Entry 9L1S (electron microscopy, 3.00 A resolution); this record covers chains B and C of the 3 polymer chains in the assembly.

# Chain B
Name: Pertuzumab Fab light chain
From: Homo sapiens
Notes: antibody fragment or engineered binder
Amino-acid sequence (214 residues; each row starts with the number of its first residue):
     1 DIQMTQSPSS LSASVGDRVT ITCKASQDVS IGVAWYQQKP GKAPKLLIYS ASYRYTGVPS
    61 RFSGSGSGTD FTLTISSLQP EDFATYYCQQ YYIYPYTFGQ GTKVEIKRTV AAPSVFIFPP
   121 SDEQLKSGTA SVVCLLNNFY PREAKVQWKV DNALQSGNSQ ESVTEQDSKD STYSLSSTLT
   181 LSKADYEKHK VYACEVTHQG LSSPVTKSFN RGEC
Disulfides: Cys-23/Cys-88, Cys-134/Cys-194

# Chain C
Name: Pertuzumab Fab heavy chain
From: Homo sapiens
Notes: antibody fragment or engineered binder
Amino-acid sequence (227 residues; each row starts with the number of its first residue; a row labelled like 82A-82C holds insertion residues (82A, then the next letters in order)):
     1 EVQLVESGGG LVQPGGSLRL SCAASGFTFS AYTMDWVRQA PGKGLEWVAD VN
   52A P
    53 NSGGSIYNQR FKGRFTLSVD RSKNTLYLQM
82A-82C NSL
    83 RAEDTAVYYC ARNLGPS
99A-99B FY
   100 FDYWGQGTLV TVSSASTKGP SVFPLAPSSK STSGGTAALG CLVKDYFPEP VTVSWNSGAL
   160 TSGVHTFPAV LQSSGLYSLS SVVTVPSSSL GTQTYICNVN HKPSNTKVDK KVEPKSCDKT
   220 HT
Not modelled in the structure: 217-221
Disulfides: Cys-22/Cys-92, Cys-140/Cys-196

# How chain B and chain C interact
Pairs across the interface (70; chain B residue first):
  Tyr-36(B) / Tyr-99B(C)
  Tyr-36(B) / Phe-100(C)  hydrogen bond (side chain-backbone)
  Tyr-36(B) / Trp-103(C)  hydrophobic
  Gln-38(B) / Gln-39(C)  hydrogen bond
  Gln-38(B) / Tyr-91(C)  hydrogen bond
  Ala-43(B) / Gly-104(C)
  Pro-44(B) / Tyr-91(C)
  Pro-44(B) / Trp-103(C)
  Leu-46(B) / Phe-100(C)
  Leu-46(B) / Asp-101(C)
  Tyr-49(B) / Tyr-99B(C)  hydrophobic
  Tyr-55(B) / Asp-101(C)  hydrogen bond
  Tyr-55(B) / Tyr-102(C)  hydrogen bond
  Tyr-87(B) / Gln-39(C)  hydrogen bond
  Tyr-87(B) / Leu-45(C)  hydrophobic
  Gln-89(B) / Phe-99A(C)
  Gln-89(B) / Phe-100(C)
  Tyr-91(B) / Phe-99A(C)
  Tyr-94(B) / Trp-47(C)  hydrophobic
  Tyr-94(B) / Tyr-59(C)  hydrogen bond (side chain-backbone)
  Tyr-94(B) / Asn-60(C)  hydrogen bond
  Tyr-94(B) / Gln-61(C)  hydrogen bond
  Pro-95(B) / Asn-60(C)
  Tyr-96(B) / Trp-47(C)  hydrophobic
  Tyr-96(B) / Phe-99A(C)
  Phe-98(B) / Val-37(C)  hydrophobic
  Phe-98(B) / Leu-45(C)
  Phe-98(B) / Glu-46(C)
  Phe-98(B) / Trp-47(C)
  Phe-98(B) / Phe-100(C)  hydrophobic
  Phe-98(B) / Trp-103(C)  hydrophobic
  Phe-116(B) / Ser-130(C)
  Phe-116(B) / Ser-132(C)
  Phe-116(B) / Ala-137(C)  hydrophobic
  Ile-117(B) / Ser-127(C)
  Phe-118(B) / Leu-124(C)  hydrophobic
  Phe-118(B) / Ala-137(C)
  Pro-119(B) / Leu-124(C)
  Pro-119(B) / Ser-127(C)
  Ser-121(B) / Pro-123(C)
  Asp-122(B) / Lys-214(C)  salt bridge
  Glu-123(B) / Pro-123(C)
  Gln-124(B) / Phe-122(C)
  Ser-127(B) / Phe-122(C)
  Ser-131(B) / Lys-143(C)  hydrogen bond
  Val-133(B) / Leu-124(C)  hydrophobic
  Leu-135(B) / Val-181(C)  hydrophobic
  Asn-137(B) / His-164(C)  hydrogen bond
  Asn-137(B) / Thr-183(C)
  Gln-160(B) / Val-169(C)
  Gln-160(B) / Leu-170(C)
  Gln-160(B) / Gln-171(C)  hydrogen bond
  Glu-161(B) / Val-169(C)
  Ser-162(B) / Phe-166(C)
  Ser-162(B) / Pro-167(C)  hydrogen bond (side chain-backbone)
  Ser-162(B) / Val-169(C)
  Val-163(B) / Pro-167(C)
  Thr-164(B) / Thr-165(C)
  Thr-164(B) / Phe-166(C)
  Thr-164(B) / Pro-167(C)
  Asp-167(B) / His-164(C)  salt bridge
  Ser-174(B) / His-164(C)  hydrogen bond
  Ser-174(B) / Phe-166(C)
  Leu-175(B) / Phe-166(C)
  Ser-176(B) / Phe-166(C)
  Ser-176(B) / Ser-179(C)
  Glu-213(B) / Cys-216(C)
  Cys-214(B) / Lys-214(C)
  Cys-214(B) / Ser-215(C)
  Cys-214(B) / Cys-216(C)  hydrogen bond (backbone-side chain)
Also at the interface, not in a pair above, chain B (44 interface residues in all): Ala-34, Lys-42, Lys-45, Gly-99, Gln-100, Asn-138
Also at the interface, not in a pair above, chain C (48 interface residues in all): Lys-43, Gly-44, Ile-58, Leu-96, Ser-99, Ala-125, Thr-135, Ala-136, Leu-138, Leu-141, Lys-209

# Summary
44 residues of chain B and 48 residues of chain C are in contact; the contacts include 15 hydrogen bonds and 2
salt bridges. Polar contacts include Asp-122(B)/Lys-214(C), Asp-167(B)/His-164(C) and Tyr-36(B)/Phe-100(C).
Here chain B is Pertuzumab Fab light chain and chain C is Pertuzumab Fab heavy chain, both from Homo sapiens.
Entry 9L1S (Structure of the HER2 (S310F) - pertuzumab (T30S/D31A) complex) was determined by electron
microscopy.
